Entry 9AYS (electron microscopy, 4.60 A resolution (low resolution: residue-level contacts below are approximate; hydrogen-bond / salt-bridge calls are withheld)); this record covers chains B and C of the 12 polymer chains in the assembly.

Chain B:
Protein: Transmembrane protein gp41
Source organism: Human immunodeficiency virus 1
UniProt: Q2N0S6 (Q2N0S6_9HIV1); residues 510-664 here correspond to UniProt positions 507-661 (UniProt number = residue number - 3)
Amino-acid sequence (155 residues; row label = number of the first residue in the row):
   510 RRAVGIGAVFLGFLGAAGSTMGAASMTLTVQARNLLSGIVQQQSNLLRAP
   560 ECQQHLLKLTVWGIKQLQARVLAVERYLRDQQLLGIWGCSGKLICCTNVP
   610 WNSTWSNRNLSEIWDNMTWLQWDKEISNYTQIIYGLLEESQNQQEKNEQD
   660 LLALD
Disordered / not traced: 510-520, 664
Differences from the reference sequence: conflict Arg510 (Lys507 in Q2N0S6), Pro559 (Ile556 in Q2N0S6), Cys561 (Ala558 in Q2N0S6), Cys605 (Thr602 in Q2N0S6), Thr613 (Ser610 in Q2N0S6)
Disulfides: Cys598-Cys604
Covalent attachments: N-acetylglucosamine (NAG) linked to Asn611, Asn637

Chain C:
Protein: Surface protein gp120
Source organism: Human immunodeficiency virus 1
UniProt: Q2N0S6 (Q2N0S6_9HIV1); the author numbering skips numbers that UniProt does not, so the offset changes along the chain: 31-398 = UniProt 30-397; 400-510 = UniProt 398-508
Amino-acid sequence (514 residues; numbered -4 to 510; 1 number in that range is skipped by the numbering (no residue carries it; nothing is unmodelled there); the number before each row is that of its first residue; numbers below 1 keep their minus sign (Met-4 is residue -4)):
    -4 MDAMKRGLCCVLLLCGAVFVSPSQEIHARFRRGARAENLWVTVYYGVPVW
    46 KDAETTLFCASDAKAYETKKHNVWATHCCVPTDPNPQEIHLENVTEEFNM
    96 WKNNMVEQMHTDIISLWDQSLKPCVKLTPLCVTLQCTNVTNNITDDMRGE
   146 LKNCSFNMTTELRDKKQKVYSLFYRLDVVQINENQGNRSNNSNKEYRLIN
   196 CNTSAITQACPKVSFEPIPIHYCAPAGFAILKCKDKKFNGTGPCTNVSTV
   246 QCTHGIKPVVSTQLLLNGSLAEEEVIIRSENITNNAKNILVQLNESVQIN
   296 CTRPNNNTRKSIRIGPGQWFYATGDIIGDIRQAHCNVSKATWNETLGKVV
   346 KQLRKHFGNNTIIRFANSSGGDLEVTTHSFNCGGEFFYCNTSGLFNSTWI
   396 SNT
   400 SVQGSNSTGSNDSITLPCRIKQIINMWQRIGQAMYAPPIQGVIRCVSNIT
   450 GLILTRDGGSTNSTTETFRPGGGDMRDNWRSELYKYKVVKIEPLGVAPTR
   500 CKRRVVGRRRR
Disordered / not traced: -4 to 32, 179-187, 400-409, 504-510
Differences from the reference sequence: initiating methionine (-4); expression tag (-3 to 30); conflict Lys64 (Glu63 in Q2N0S6), Cys73 (Ala72 in Q2N0S6), Thr240 (Pro239 in Q2N0S6), Asn241 (Ser240 in Q2N0S6), Ile271 (Met270 in Q2N0S6), Leu288 (Phe287 in Q2N0S6), Glu290 (Thr289 in Q2N0S6), Ser291 (Pro290 in Q2N0S6), Trp314 (Ala313 in Q2N0S6), Asn331 (Thr330 in Q2N0S6), Cys500 (Ala498 in Q2N0S6), Arg508 (Glu506 in Q2N0S6), Arg509 (Lys507 in Q2N0S6)
Disulfides: Cys54-Cys73, Cys119-Cys205, Cys126-Cys196, Cys131-Cys149, Cys218-Cys247, Cys228-Cys239, Cys296-Cys330, Cys377-Cys444, Cys384-Cys417
Covalent attachments: N-acetylglucosamine (NAG) linked to Asn88, Asn133, Asn137, Asn148, Asn152, Asn197, Asn234, Asn241, Asn262, Asn276, Asn289, Asn295, Asn301, Asn331, Asn338, Asn354, Asn362, Asn385, Asn391, Asn447

Interface between chain B and chain C:
Residue-residue contacts (10):
  Gln591(B) with Tyr40(C)
  Gln658(B) with Tyr39(C); Cys500(C)
  Asp659(B) with Arg499(C)
  Leu660(B) with Arg503(C)
  Leu661(B) with Cys500(C); Lys501(C); Arg503(C)
  Ala662(B) with Arg499(C); Cys500(C)
Other interface residues (no listed pair), chain B (7 interface residues in all): Glu657
Other interface residues (no listed pair), chain C (7 interface residues in all): Thr498

Summary:
Chain B and chain C each contribute 7 residues to their interface. N-acetylglucosamine is covalently linked to
Asn611(B) and Asn637(B). Covalently linked N-acetylglucosamine: at Asn88(C), Asn133(C), Asn137(C), Asn148(C),
Asn152(C) and Asn197(C) and 14 more.
Here chain B is Transmembrane protein gp41 and chain C is Surface protein gp120, both from Human
immunodeficiency virus 1. Entry 9AYS (HIV BG505.v5.2 (N289/N241) SOSIP Env in Complex with V5,
gp120-Interface, and Anti-Immune Complex pAbs from Rh.33203) was determined by electron microscopy together
with 9ATZ, 9AXD, 9AXI, 9AXK, 9AY6 and 9AYV from the same study.
